PDB entry 3U3Z | X-ray diffraction, 1.50 A resolution | chains A and B

# Chain A
Name: Microcephalin
From: Homo sapiens
Notes: fragment: Tandem BRCT domains (BRCT2-BRCT3
UniProtKB: Q8NEM0 (MCPH1_HUMAN); residue numbers follow UniProt; this construct covers 640-835
Sequence (199 residues; row label = number of the first residue in the row):
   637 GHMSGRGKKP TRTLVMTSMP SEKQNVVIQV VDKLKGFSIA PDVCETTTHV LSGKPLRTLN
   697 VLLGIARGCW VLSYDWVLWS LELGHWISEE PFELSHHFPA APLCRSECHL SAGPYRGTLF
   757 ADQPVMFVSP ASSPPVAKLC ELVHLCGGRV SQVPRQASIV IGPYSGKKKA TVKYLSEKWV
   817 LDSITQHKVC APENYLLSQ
Disordered / not traced: 637-645, 835
Construct notes: expression tag (637-639)
From the paper describing this entry:
  - mutagenesis - R693M, N696D, S769D: decreased localization
  - specificity-determining residues: Ser-769

# Chain B
Name: Histone H2A.X peptide
Sequence (4 residues; row label = number of the first residue in the row):
     1 SQEY
Modified residues: Ser-1 (phosphoserine; SEP); Tyr-4 (o-phosphotyrosine; PTR)

# Interface between chain A and chain B
Residue-residue contacts (12; chain A residue first):
  Thr-653(A) with Ser-1(B)
  Ser-654(A) with Ser-1(B)
  Leu-692(A) with Glu-3(B)
  Arg-693(A) with Glu-3(B); Tyr-4(B), hydrogen bond (backbone-backbone)
  Thr-694(A) with Gln-2(B)
  Leu-695(A) with Tyr-4(B)
  Asn-696(A) with Ser-1(B)
  Ser-769(A) with Tyr-4(B)
  Pro-770(A) with Tyr-4(B)
  Pro-771(A) with Tyr-4(B)
  Leu-817(A) with Tyr-4(B)
Also at the interface, not in a pair above, chain A (13 interface residues in all): Met-652, Lys-814
Interface features reported in the paper:
  - interface residues, chain A: Met-652(A), Thr-653(A), Ser-654(A), Met-655(A), Pro-677(A), Arg-693(A), Asn-696(A), Ser-768(A), Ser-769(A)
  - hot spots on chain A (mutagenesis) - S769A (Kd > 200 uM), S769D: abolished binding to di-pH2A.X
  - hot spots on chain A (mutagenesis) - S769A (Kd > 200 uM): decreased binding to Histone H2A.X peptide (chain B)

# Summary
The interface between chain A and chain B involves 13 residues on one side and 4 on the other, with 1 hydrogen
bond. Its one hydrogen bond, Arg-693(A)/Tyr-4(B), is backbone to backbone. The paper reports that R693M, N696D
and S769D of chain A reduce localization; interface residues Met-652(A), Thr-653(A) and Ser-654(A) among
others.
Chain A is Microcephalin (Homo sapiens) and chain B is Histone H2A.X peptide; the structure, Structure of
human microcephalin (MCPH1) tandem BRCT domains in complex with an H2A.X peptide phosphorylated at ..., was
determined by X-ray diffraction.
